Entry 7NZP (X-ray diffraction, 1.34 A resolution); this record covers chains AAA and BBB.

Chain AAA (and BBB):
Molecule: D-lyxose/D-mannose family sugar isomerase
Source organism: Thermofilum sp. ex4484_79
Notes: chain BBB of this document is another copy of the same molecule, construct and numbering; everything in this record applies to it too
UniProt: A0A256XLS3 (A0A256XLS3_9CREN); numbering as in UniProt (aligned over 1-180)
Amino-acid sequence (204 residues; each row starts with the number of its first residue; numbers below 1 keep their minus sign (Met-23 is residue -23)):
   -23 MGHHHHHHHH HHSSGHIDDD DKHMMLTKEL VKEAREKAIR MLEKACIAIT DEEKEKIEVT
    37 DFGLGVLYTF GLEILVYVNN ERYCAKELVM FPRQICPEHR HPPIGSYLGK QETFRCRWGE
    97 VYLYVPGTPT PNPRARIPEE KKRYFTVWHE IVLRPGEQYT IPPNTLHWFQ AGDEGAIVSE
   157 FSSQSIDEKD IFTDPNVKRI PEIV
Not modelled in the structure: -23 to -3 (chain BBB: -23 to -2)
Sequence notes: initiating methionine (-23); expression tag (-22 to 0)
Curated features (UniProtKB/Swiss-Prot):
  - binding site (D-fructose): Lys62, Lys86, Glu156, Asp166, Arg175
  - binding site (Mn(2+)): His75, His77, Glu88, His143
Bound ions: Mn2+: His77, Glu88, His143 (together with beta-D-fructofuranose)
Small-molecule neighbours: beta-D-fructofuranose (FRU): Phe38, Leu48, Ile50, Lys62, Leu64, Cys72, His75, His77, Lys86, Glu88, Phe90, His143, Phe145, Glu156, Asp163, Asp166, Phe168, Arg175
From the paper describing this entry:
  - binding site for beta-D-fructofuranose: Lys62, His75, His77, Lys86, Glu88, His143, Glu156, Asp163
  - specificity-determining residues: Arg175
  - self-association interface (contacts with another copy of this molecule); pairs are residue here / residue on that copy: Cys22-Cys22 (disulfide)
  - catalytic residues: His75, Lys86, Glu88 (proposed by the authors, not directly observed)

Chain AAA / chain BBB interface:
Pairs across the interface (60):
  Ala21(AAA) with Cys22(BBB)
  Cys22(AAA) with Ala21(BBB); Cys22(BBB), disulfide
  Ile23(AAA) with Arg93(BBB)
  Ala24(AAA) with Arg91(BBB), hydrogen bond (backbone-side chain); Pro131(BBB), hydrophobic; Gly132(BBB)
  Ile25(AAA) with Arg91(BBB)
  Thr26(AAA) with Gly132(BBB)
  Glu29(AAA) with Arg91(BBB), salt bridge; Gly132(BBB)
  Tyr53(AAA) with Arg91(BBB); Arg93(BBB), hydrogen bond; Gln134(BBB), hydrogen bond (backbone-side chain); Phe157(BBB), hydrophobic
  Val54(AAA) with Thr89(BBB)
  Asn56(AAA) with Gln87(BBB), hydrogen bond
  Arg58(AAA) with Arg58(BBB); Tyr83(BBB), hydrogen bond; Leu84(BBB); Gly85(BBB), hydrogen bond (side chain-backbone); Gln87(BBB); Pro139(BBB); Ser159(BBB), hydrogen bond
  Tyr59(AAA) with Gln87(BBB), hydrogen bond; Glu88(BBB); Thr89(BBB), hydrogen bond; Thr136(BBB); Phe157(BBB); Ser158(BBB); Ser159(BBB)
  Ala61(AAA) with Phe157(BBB), hydrophobic
  Tyr83(AAA) with Arg58(BBB), hydrogen bond
  Leu84(AAA) with Arg58(BBB)
  Gly85(AAA) with Arg58(BBB), hydrogen bond (backbone-side chain)
  Gln87(AAA) with Asn56(BBB); Arg58(BBB); Tyr59(BBB), hydrogen bond
  Glu88(AAA) with Tyr59(BBB)
  Thr89(AAA) with Val54(BBB); Tyr59(BBB), hydrogen bond
  Arg91(AAA) with Ala24(BBB), hydrogen bond (side chain-backbone); Ile25(BBB); Glu29(BBB), salt bridge; Tyr53(BBB)
  Arg93(AAA) with Ile23(BBB); Tyr53(BBB), hydrogen bond
  Pro131(AAA) with Ala24(BBB), hydrophobic
  Gly132(AAA) with Ala24(BBB); Thr26(BBB); Glu29(BBB)
  Gln134(AAA) with Tyr53(BBB), hydrogen bond (side chain-backbone)
  Thr136(AAA) with Tyr59(BBB)
  Pro139(AAA) with Arg58(BBB)
  Phe157(AAA) with Tyr53(BBB), hydrophobic; Tyr59(BBB); Ala61(BBB), hydrophobic
  Ser158(AAA) with Tyr59(BBB)
  Ser159(AAA) with Arg58(BBB), hydrogen bond; Tyr59(BBB)
Also at the interface, not in a pair above, chain AAA (31 interface residues in all): Glu63, Glu133
Also at the interface, not in a pair above, chain BBB (32 interface residues in all): Glu57, Glu63, Glu133
Inter-chain disulfides: Cys22(AAA)-Cys22(BBB)

Summary:
The interface between chain AAA and chain BBB involves 31 residues on one side and 32 on the other; the
contacts include 1 disulfide bond, 17 hydrogen bonds and 2 salt bridges. Among the polar pairs are
Glu29(AAA)-Arg91(BBB), Ala24(AAA)-Arg91(BBB) and Tyr53(AAA)-Arg93(BBB). From the paper: catalytic residues
His75(AAA), Lys86(AAA) and Glu88(AAA); a binding site for beta-D-fructofuranose at Lys62(AAA), His75(AAA) and
His77(AAA) among others.
Both chains are D-lyxose/D-mannose family sugar isomerase (Thermofilum sp. ex4484_79). Entry 7NZP (D-lyxose
isomerase from the hyperthermophilic archaeon Thermofilum sp complexed with D-fructose) was determined by
X-ray diffraction, deposited together with 7NZO and 7NZQ.
